PDB entry 6IOL | electron microscopy, 3.76 A resolution | chains I and C of the 12 polymer chains in the assembly

# Chain I
Name: Multidrug resistance protein MexA
Organism: Pseudomonas aeruginosa
UniProt: P52477 (MEXA_PSEAE); residues 2-360 here correspond to UniProt positions 25-383 (UniProt number = residue number + 23)
Chain sequence (362 residues; each row starts with the number of its first residue; numbers below 1 keep their minus sign (Gly-1 is residue -1)):
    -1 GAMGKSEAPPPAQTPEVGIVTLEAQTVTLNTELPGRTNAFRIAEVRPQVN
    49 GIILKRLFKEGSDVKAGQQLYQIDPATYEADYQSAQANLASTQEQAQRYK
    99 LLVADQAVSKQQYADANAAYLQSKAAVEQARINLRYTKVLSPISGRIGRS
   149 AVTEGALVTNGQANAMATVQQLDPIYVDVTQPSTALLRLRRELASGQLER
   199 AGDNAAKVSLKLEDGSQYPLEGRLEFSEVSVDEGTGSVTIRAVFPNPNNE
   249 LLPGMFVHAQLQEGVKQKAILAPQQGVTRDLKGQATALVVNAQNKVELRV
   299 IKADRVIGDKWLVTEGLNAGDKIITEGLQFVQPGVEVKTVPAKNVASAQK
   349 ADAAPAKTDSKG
Not modelled in the structure: -1 to 10, 344-360
Sequence notes: expression tag (-1 to 1)
What the authors report for this chain:
  - mutagenesis - L100D: abolished binding to Outer membrane protein OprM (chain C)
  - mutagenesis - L100D: abolished growth in response to drug resistance
  - mutagenesis - R96A, L99D, D103A, Q104A: unchanged binding to Outer membrane protein OprM (chain C)
  - mutagenesis - R96D, S107D: decreased binding to Outer membrane protein OprM (chain C)
  - mutagenesis - R39D, S107D, R147D: decreased growth in response to drug resistance
  - mutagenesis - R39D, R147D: abolished binding to Multidrug resistance protein MexA (chain I)
  - mutagenesis - R34A, R34D, T233A, T233V, R277A, R277D: abolished binding to Multidrug resistance protein MexB

# Chain C
Name: Outer membrane protein OprM
Organism: Pseudomonas aeruginosa PAO1
UniProt: Q51487 (OPRM_PSEAE); residues 1-468 here correspond to UniProt positions 18-485 (UniProt number = residue number + 17)
Chain sequence (474 residues; row label = number of the first residue in the row):
     1 CSLIPDYQRPEAPVAAAYPQGQAYGQNTGAAAVPAADIGWREFFRDPQLQ
    51 QLIGVALENNRDLRVAALNVEAFRAQYRIQRADLFPRIGVDGSGTRQRLP
   101 GDLSTTGSPAISSQYGVTLGTTAWELDLFGRLRSLRDQALEQYLATEQAQ
   151 RSAQTTLVASVATAYLTLKADQAQLQLTKDTLGTYQKSFDLTQRSYDVGV
   201 ASALDLRQAQTAVEGARATLAQYTRLVAQDQNALVLLLGSGIPANLPQGL
   251 GLDQTLLTEVPAGLPSDLLQRRPDILEAEHQLMAANASIGAARAAFFPSI
   301 SLTANAGTMSRQLSGLFDAGSGSWLFQPSINLPIFTAGSLRASLDYAKIQ
   351 KDINVAQYEKAIQTAFQEVADGLAARGTFTEQLQAQRDLVKASDEYYQLA
   401 DKRYRTGVDNYLTLLDAQRSLFTAQQQLITDRLNQLTSEVNLYKALGGGW
   451 NQQTVTQQQTAKKEDPQAHHHHHH
Not modelled in the structure: 456-474
Sequence notes: expression tag (469-474)
Curated features (UniProtKB/Swiss-Prot):
  - lipidation: Cys1 (N-palmitoyl cysteine)
What the authors report for this chain:
  - mutagenesis - G199A, R403A, G407A: abolished binding to Multidrug resistance protein MexA (chain I)

# Interface between chain I and chain C
Residue-residue contacts - 10 pairs, chain I then chain C:
  Gln104(I) - Tyr196(C)
  Gln104(I) - Ala203(C)
  Ala105(I) - Ser202(C)
  Ala105(I) - Leu204(C)
  Val106(I) - Ser202(C)
  Ser107(I) - Val200(C)  hydrogen bond (side chain-backbone)
  Ser107(I) - Ala201(C)
  Ser107(I) - Ser202(C)  hydrogen bond (side chain-backbone)
  Lys108(I) - Gly199(C)
  Gln109(I) - Gly199(C)  hydrogen bond (backbone-backbone)

# Summary
The interface between chain I and chain C involves 6 residues on one side and 7 on the other, with 3 hydrogen
bonds. Polar contacts include Ser107(I)-Val200(C), Ser107(I)-Ser202(C) and Gln109(I)-Gly199(C). From the
paper: R34A, R34D and T233A of chain I, among others, abolish binding to Multidrug resistance protein MexB;
R39D, S107D and R147D of chain I reduce growth in response to drug resistance; 18 substitutions were tested in
all.
Here chain I is Multidrug resistance protein MexA (Pseudomonas aeruginosa) and chain C is Outer membrane
protein OprM (Pseudomonas aeruginosa PAO1). Entry 6IOL (Cryo-EM structure of multidrug efflux pump MexAB-OprM
(60 degree state)) was determined by electron microscopy (same publication as 6IOK).
